Entry 8DSI (X-ray diffraction, 1.43 A resolution); this record covers chains A and B.

[Chain A (and B)]
Protein: Nicotinamide phosphoribosyltransferase
From: Homo sapiens
Notes: EC 2.4.2.12; chain B of this document is another copy of the same molecule, construct and numbering; everything in this record applies to it too
UniProtKB: P43490 (NAMPT_HUMAN); residue numbers follow UniProt; this construct covers 1-491
Amino-acid sequence (499 residues; each row starts with the number of its first residue):
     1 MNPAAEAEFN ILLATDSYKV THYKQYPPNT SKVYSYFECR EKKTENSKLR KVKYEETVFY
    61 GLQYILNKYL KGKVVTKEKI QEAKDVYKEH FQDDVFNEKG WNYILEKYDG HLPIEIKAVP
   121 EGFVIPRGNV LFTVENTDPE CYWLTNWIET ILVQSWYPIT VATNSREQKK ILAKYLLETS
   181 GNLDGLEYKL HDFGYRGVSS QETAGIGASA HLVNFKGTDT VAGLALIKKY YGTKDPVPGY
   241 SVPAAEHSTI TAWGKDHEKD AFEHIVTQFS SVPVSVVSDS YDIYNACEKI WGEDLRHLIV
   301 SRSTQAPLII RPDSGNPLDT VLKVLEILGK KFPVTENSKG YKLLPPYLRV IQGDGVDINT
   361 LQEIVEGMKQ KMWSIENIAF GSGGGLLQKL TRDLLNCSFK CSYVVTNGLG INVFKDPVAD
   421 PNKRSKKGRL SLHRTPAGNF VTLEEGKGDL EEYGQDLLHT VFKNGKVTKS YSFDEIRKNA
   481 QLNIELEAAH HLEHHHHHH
Unresolved in the structure: 1-7, 43-51, 487-499 (chain B: 1-8, 43-52, 488-499)
Construct notes: expression tag (492-499)
Residues lining bound ligands: nicotinamide (NCA): Phe193, Arg196, Asp219, Ala244, Ala245, Arg311
Reported in the primary citation:
  - binding site for nicotinamide: Tyr18, Phe193
  - catalytic residues: His247 (citing earlier work)
  - self-association interface (contacts with another copy of this molecule): Tyr18

[Interface between chain A and chain B]
Contacting residue pairs - 221 pairs, chain A then chain B:
  Phe9(A) with Gln201(B)
  Leu13(A) with Tyr195(B); Val221(B)
  Ala14(A) with Tyr195(B)
  Thr15(A) with Tyr195(B); Asp219(B); Val221(B)
  Asp16(A) with Tyr195(B); Arg196(B), salt bridge; Asp219(B)
  Ser17(A) with Thr218(B); Asp219(B), hydrogen bond (backbone-backbone); Val221(B); Ser241(B)
  Tyr18(A) with Arg196(B), hydrogen bond; Asp219(B), hydrogen bond (backbone-side chain); Ala244(B); Ala245(B); Glu246(B)
  Lys19(A) with Arg196(B); Glu246(B), salt bridge
  Thr21(A) with Pro243(B); Ala244(B); Phe269(B)
  His22(A) with Ala244(B), hydrogen bond (side chain-backbone); Ala245(B); Glu246(B), salt bridge; Thr249(B)
  Lys24(A) with His264(B), hydrogen bond (backbone-side chain); Gln268(B), hydrogen bond (backbone-side chain); Phe269(B)
  Gln25(A) with Ala244(B), hydrogen bond (side chain-backbone); Ala245(B); Thr249(B), hydrogen bond; Trp253(B), hydrogen bond (backbone-side chain); His264(B); Ile265(B); Phe269(B)
  Tyr26(A) with Glu246(B); Ser248(B), hydrogen bond; Thr249(B); Trp253(B)
  Pro27(A) with Ala252(B); Trp253(B), hydrophobic
  Pro28(A) with Trp253(B)
  Tyr69(A) with Gln201(B)
  Val86(A) with Leu224(B), hydrophobic
  Glu89(A) with Pro236(B); Val237(B); Tyr240(B)
  His90(A) with Thr218(B); Leu224(B); Gly239(B), hydrogen bond (side chain-backbone); Tyr240(B); Ser241(B), hydrogen bond (backbone-backbone)
  Phe91(A) with Ser241(B); Val242(B)
  Gln92(A) with Tyr240(B)
  Asp93(A) with Val272(B)
  Val95(A) with Phe269(B), hydrophobic
  Asn146(A) with Glu246(B), hydrogen bond; Ser248(B), hydrogen bond
  Glu149(A) with Arg196(B), salt bridge; Glu246(B)
  Thr150(A) with Tyr195(B); Arg196(B)
  Ile151(A) with Gln201(B)
  Val153(A) with Arg196(B)
  Gln154(A) with Tyr195(B), hydrogen bond (side chain-backbone); Arg196(B); Val198(B); Ser200(B), hydrogen bond (side chain-backbone); Gln201(B), hydrogen bond
  Trp156(A) with Arg196(B), hydrogen bond (side chain-backbone); Gly197(B); Val198(B), hydrogen bond (side chain-backbone); Gln388(B)
  Tyr157(A) with Ser199(B)
  Tyr195(A) with Leu13(B); Ala14(B); Thr15(B); Asp16(B); Thr150(B); Gln154(B), hydrogen bond (backbone-side chain)
  Arg196(A) with Asp16(B), salt bridge; Tyr18(B), hydrogen bond; Lys19(B); Glu149(B), salt bridge; Thr150(B); Val153(B); Gln154(B); Trp156(B), hydrogen bond (backbone-side chain); Arg392(B)
  Gly197(A) with Trp156(B), hydrogen bond (backbone-side chain)
  Val198(A) with Gln154(B); Trp156(B), hydrogen bond (backbone-side chain)
  Ser199(A) with Trp156(B); Tyr157(B); Ser199(B), hydrogen bond; Thr203(B), hydrogen bond; Ile206(B)
  Ser200(A) with Gln154(B), hydrogen bond (backbone-side chain); Ser200(B), hydrogen bond; Glu202(B); Thr203(B), hydrogen bond; Ile206(B)
  Gln201(A) with Phe9(B); Tyr69(B); Ile151(B); Gln154(B), hydrogen bond; Glu202(B), hydrogen bond (backbone-side chain)
  Glu202(A) with Ser200(B); Gln201(B), hydrogen bond (side chain-backbone); Glu202(B), hydrogen bond (side chain-backbone)
  Thr203(A) with Ser199(B), hydrogen bond; Ser200(B), hydrogen bond; Thr203(B), hydrogen bond
  Ile206(A) with Ser199(B); Ser200(B)
  Thr218(A) with Ser17(B); His90(B)
  Asp219(A) with Thr15(B); Asp16(B); Ser17(B), hydrogen bond (backbone-backbone); Tyr18(B), hydrogen bond (side chain-backbone)
  Val221(A) with Leu13(B); Thr15(B); Ser17(B); Tyr87(B)
  Leu224(A) with Val86(B), hydrophobic; His90(B)
  Pro236(A) with Glu89(B)
  Val237(A) with Glu89(B)
  Gly239(A) with His90(B), hydrogen bond (backbone-side chain)
  Tyr240(A) with Glu89(B); His90(B); Gln92(B)
  Ser241(A) with Ser17(B); His90(B), hydrogen bond (backbone-backbone); Phe91(B)
  Val242(A) with Phe91(B)
  Pro243(A) with Thr21(B)
  Ala244(A) with Tyr18(B); Thr21(B); His22(B), hydrogen bond (backbone-side chain); Gln25(B), hydrogen bond (backbone-side chain)
  Ala245(A) with Tyr18(B); His22(B); Gln25(B)
  Glu246(A) with Tyr18(B), hydrogen bond; Lys19(B), salt bridge; His22(B), salt bridge; Tyr26(B); Asn146(B), hydrogen bond; Glu149(B)
  His247(A) with Lys415(B)
  Ser248(A) with Tyr26(B), hydrogen bond; Asn146(B), hydrogen bond; Cys401(B)
  Thr249(A) with His22(B); Gln25(B), hydrogen bond; Tyr26(B)
  Thr251(A) with Val413(B); Phe414(B)
  Ala252(A) with Tyr26(B), hydrophobic; Pro27(B); Val404(B)
  Trp253(A) with Gln25(B), hydrogen bond (side chain-backbone); Tyr26(B); Pro27(B), hydrophobic; Pro28(B)
  His264(A) with Lys24(B), hydrogen bond (side chain-backbone); Gln25(B)
  Ile265(A) with Gln25(B)
  Gln268(A) with Lys24(B)
  Phe269(A) with Thr21(B); Lys24(B); Gln25(B)
  Val272(A) with Asp93(B)
  Asp279(A) with Pro417(B)
  Ser280(A) with Lys415(B); Asp416(B), hydrogen bond (backbone-backbone); Pro417(B)
  Tyr281(A) with Phe414(B); Asp416(B); Pro417(B); Val418(B), hydrogen bond (backbone-backbone)
  Asp282(A) with Val418(B)
  Asp313(A) with Lys423(B), hydrogen bond (backbone-side chain)
  Ser314(A) with Pro417(B); Lys423(B)
  Gly315(A) with Ala419(B)
  Asp354(A) with Lys423(B), salt bridge
  Gln388(A) with Trp156(B); Gln388(B); Leu390(B), hydrogen bond (side chain-backbone)
  Lys389(A) with Thr391(B)
  Leu390(A) with Gln388(B), hydrogen bond (backbone-side chain)
  Thr391(A) with Lys389(B)
  Arg392(A) with Arg196(B)
  Cys401(A) with Ser248(B)
  Val404(A) with Ala252(B)
  Ile411(A) with Ala252(B)
  Val413(A) with Thr251(B); Ala252(B)
  Phe414(A) with Thr251(B); Tyr281(B)
  Lys415(A) with His247(B); Ser280(B)
  Asp416(A) with Ser280(B), hydrogen bond (backbone-backbone); Tyr281(B)
  Pro417(A) with Asp279(B); Ser280(B); Tyr281(B); Ser314(B)
  Val418(A) with Tyr281(B), hydrogen bond (backbone-backbone); Asp282(B)
  Ala419(A) with Gly315(B)
  Lys423(A) with Asp313(B), hydrogen bond (side chain-backbone); Ser314(B); Asp354(B), salt bridge
Also at the interface, not in a pair above, chain A (98 interface residues in all): Tyr87, Ala204, Ala222, Lys255, Ile283, Tyr284, Arg311, Asp420
Also at the interface, not in a pair above, chain B (99 interface residues in all): Val95, Ala204, Thr220, Ala222, Gly254, Lys255, Ile283, Tyr284, Arg311, Asp420

[Overview]
98 residues of chain A and 99 residues of chain B are in contact; the contacts include 57 hydrogen bonds and
10 salt bridges. Polar pairs include Asp16(A)-Arg196(B), Lys19(A)-Glu246(B) and His22(A)-Glu246(B). Ligands of
chain A: nicotinamide. From the paper: the catalytic residue His247(A); a binding site for nicotinamide at
Tyr18(A) and Phe193(A).
Chain A and chain B are both Nicotinamide phosphoribosyltransferase (Homo sapiens); the structure, Human NAMPT
in complex with substrate NAM, was determined by X-ray diffraction (same publication as 8DSC, 8DSD, 8DSE, 8DSH
and 8DTJ).
